PDB entry 6GRG | X-ray diffraction, 2.35 A resolution | chains 1 and 2 of the 5 polymer chains in the assembly

# Chain 1 (and 2)
Name: Microcin B17-processing protein McbB
Organism: Escherichia coli str. K-12 substr. MG1655
Notes: chain 2 of this document is another copy of the same molecule, construct and numbering; everything in this record applies to it too
UniProtKB: P23184 (MCBB_ECOLX); residues 1-295 here = UniProt positions 1-295
Sequence (295 residues; row label = number of the first residue in the row):
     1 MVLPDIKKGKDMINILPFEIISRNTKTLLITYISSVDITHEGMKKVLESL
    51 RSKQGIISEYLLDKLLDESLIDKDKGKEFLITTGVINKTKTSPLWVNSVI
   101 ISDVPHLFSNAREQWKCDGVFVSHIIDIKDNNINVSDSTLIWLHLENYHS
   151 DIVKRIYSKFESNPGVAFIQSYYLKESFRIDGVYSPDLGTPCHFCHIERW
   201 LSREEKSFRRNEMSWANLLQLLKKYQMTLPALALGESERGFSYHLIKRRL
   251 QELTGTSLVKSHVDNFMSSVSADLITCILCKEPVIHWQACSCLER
Not modelled in the structure: 1-11 (chain 2: 1-12, 295)
Metal / ion sites: Zn2+: C192, C195, C290, C292
From the paper describing this entry:
  - binding site for the ligand ADP: L222

# Chain 1 / chain 2 interface
Residue-residue contacts (64):
  F18(1) with A233(2)
  E19(1) with A231(2); L232(2); A233(2), hydrogen bond (side chain-backbone)
  I21(1) with L222(2), hydrophobic; M227(2), hydrophobic; T228(2)
  S22(1) with M227(2)
  R23(1) with Y225(2), hydrogen bond (side chain-backbone); Q226(2), hydrogen bond (side chain-backbone); M227(2)
  K26(1) with Y225(2)
  L28(1) with L221(2), hydrophobic; L222(2), hydrophobic; M227(2), hydrophobic
  I30(1) with L218(2), hydrophobic; L232(2)
  T31(1) with K175(2); W215(2); L232(2)
  Y32(1) with K175(2), hydrogen bond (backbone-side chain); E176(2); L232(2), hydrophobic; I275(2), hydrophobic
  I33(1) with W215(2)
  S34(1) with W215(2)
  S35(1) with L218(2)
  D37(1) with Y225(2), hydrogen bond
  R51(1) with A233(2)
  Q114(1) with E236(2), hydrogen bond
  E236(1) with Q114(2), hydrogen bond
  S237(1) with Y243(2); H244(2), hydrogen bond; K247(2), hydrogen bond
  E238(1) with H244(2), salt bridge; K247(2), salt bridge; R248(2), salt bridge
  G240(1) with G240(2)
  F241(1) with F241(2), hydrophobic; H244(2)
  Y243(1) with E236(2); S237(2)
  H244(1) with S237(2), hydrogen bond; E238(2), salt bridge; F241(2); L274(2), hydrogen bond (side chain-backbone); C277(2)
  L245(1) with C277(2), hydrophobic
  K247(1) with S237(2), hydrogen bond; E238(2), salt bridge
  R248(1) with E238(2), salt bridge; L274(2), hydrogen bond (side chain-backbone); I275(2); C277(2)
  L258(1) with I275(2), hydrophobic
  L274(1) with H244(2), hydrogen bond (backbone-side chain); R248(2), hydrogen bond (backbone-side chain)
  I275(1) with R248(2)
  T276(1) with L279(2)
  C277(1) with H244(2); L245(2), hydrophobic; L279(2), hydrophobic
  L279(1) with T276(2); C277(2), hydrophobic
Interface residues without a listed pair, chain 1 (36 interface residues in all): P17, Q54, D118, V259
Interface residues without a listed pair, chain 2 (33 interface residues in all): N110, W115, L229, P230

# In short
36 residues of chain 1 face 33 of chain 2 across their interface, with 15 hydrogen bonds and 6 salt bridges.
Polar contacts include E238(1)-H244(2), E238(1)-K247(2) and E238(1)-R248(2). C192(1), C195(1), C290(1) and
C292(1) coordinate Zn2+. The paper reports a binding site for the ligand ADP at L222(1).
Both chains are Microcin B17-processing protein McbB (Escherichia coli str. K-12 substr. MG1655). Entry 6GRG
(E. coli Microcin synthetase McbBCD complex with pro-MccB17, ADP and phosphate bound) was determined by X-ray
diffraction together with 6GOS, 6GRH and 6GRI from the same study.
